Entry 3FYD (X-ray diffraction, 1.75 A resolution); this record covers chain A.

[Chain A]
Protein: Probable dimethyladenosine transferase
Source organism: Methanocaldococcus jannaschii
Notes: EC 2.1.1.-
UniProt: Q58435 (KSGA_METJA); residue numbers follow UniProt; this construct covers 10-272
Chain sequence (263 residues; each row starts with the number of its first residue):
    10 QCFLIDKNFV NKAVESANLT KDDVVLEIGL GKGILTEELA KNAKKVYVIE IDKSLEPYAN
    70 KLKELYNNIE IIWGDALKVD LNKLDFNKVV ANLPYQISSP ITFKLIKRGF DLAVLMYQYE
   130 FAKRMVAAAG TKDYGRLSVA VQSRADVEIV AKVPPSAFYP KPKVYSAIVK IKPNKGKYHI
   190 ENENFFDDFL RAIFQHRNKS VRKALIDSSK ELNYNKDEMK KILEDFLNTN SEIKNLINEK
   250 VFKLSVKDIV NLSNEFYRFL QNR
Sequence notes: engineered mutation Ala137 (Lys in Q58435), Ala138 (Glu in Q58435)
UniProt features mapped onto this chain:
  - binding site (S-adenosyl-L-methionine): Leu13, Gly38, Glu59, Asp84, Asn101

[In short]
UniProt lists 5 S-adenosyl-L-methionine-binding residues.
Chain A is Probable dimethyladenosine transferase (Methanocaldococcus jannaschii); the structure, Crystal
Structure of Dim1 from the thermophilic archeon, Methanocaldococcus jannaschi, was determined by X-ray
diffraction (same publication as 3FYC).
